7SL3 - chains A and C of the 6 polymer chains in the assembly; structure by electron microscopy, 3.40 A resolution.

== Chain A ==
Molecule: Insulin receptor
From: Mus musculus
Notes: EC 2.7.10.1
UniProt: P15208 (INSR_MOUSE); residues -26 to 1345 here correspond to UniProt positions 1-1372 (UniProt number = residue number + 27)
Amino-acid sequence (1372 residues; row label = number of the first residue in the row; numbers below 1 keep their minus sign (Met-26 is residue -26)):
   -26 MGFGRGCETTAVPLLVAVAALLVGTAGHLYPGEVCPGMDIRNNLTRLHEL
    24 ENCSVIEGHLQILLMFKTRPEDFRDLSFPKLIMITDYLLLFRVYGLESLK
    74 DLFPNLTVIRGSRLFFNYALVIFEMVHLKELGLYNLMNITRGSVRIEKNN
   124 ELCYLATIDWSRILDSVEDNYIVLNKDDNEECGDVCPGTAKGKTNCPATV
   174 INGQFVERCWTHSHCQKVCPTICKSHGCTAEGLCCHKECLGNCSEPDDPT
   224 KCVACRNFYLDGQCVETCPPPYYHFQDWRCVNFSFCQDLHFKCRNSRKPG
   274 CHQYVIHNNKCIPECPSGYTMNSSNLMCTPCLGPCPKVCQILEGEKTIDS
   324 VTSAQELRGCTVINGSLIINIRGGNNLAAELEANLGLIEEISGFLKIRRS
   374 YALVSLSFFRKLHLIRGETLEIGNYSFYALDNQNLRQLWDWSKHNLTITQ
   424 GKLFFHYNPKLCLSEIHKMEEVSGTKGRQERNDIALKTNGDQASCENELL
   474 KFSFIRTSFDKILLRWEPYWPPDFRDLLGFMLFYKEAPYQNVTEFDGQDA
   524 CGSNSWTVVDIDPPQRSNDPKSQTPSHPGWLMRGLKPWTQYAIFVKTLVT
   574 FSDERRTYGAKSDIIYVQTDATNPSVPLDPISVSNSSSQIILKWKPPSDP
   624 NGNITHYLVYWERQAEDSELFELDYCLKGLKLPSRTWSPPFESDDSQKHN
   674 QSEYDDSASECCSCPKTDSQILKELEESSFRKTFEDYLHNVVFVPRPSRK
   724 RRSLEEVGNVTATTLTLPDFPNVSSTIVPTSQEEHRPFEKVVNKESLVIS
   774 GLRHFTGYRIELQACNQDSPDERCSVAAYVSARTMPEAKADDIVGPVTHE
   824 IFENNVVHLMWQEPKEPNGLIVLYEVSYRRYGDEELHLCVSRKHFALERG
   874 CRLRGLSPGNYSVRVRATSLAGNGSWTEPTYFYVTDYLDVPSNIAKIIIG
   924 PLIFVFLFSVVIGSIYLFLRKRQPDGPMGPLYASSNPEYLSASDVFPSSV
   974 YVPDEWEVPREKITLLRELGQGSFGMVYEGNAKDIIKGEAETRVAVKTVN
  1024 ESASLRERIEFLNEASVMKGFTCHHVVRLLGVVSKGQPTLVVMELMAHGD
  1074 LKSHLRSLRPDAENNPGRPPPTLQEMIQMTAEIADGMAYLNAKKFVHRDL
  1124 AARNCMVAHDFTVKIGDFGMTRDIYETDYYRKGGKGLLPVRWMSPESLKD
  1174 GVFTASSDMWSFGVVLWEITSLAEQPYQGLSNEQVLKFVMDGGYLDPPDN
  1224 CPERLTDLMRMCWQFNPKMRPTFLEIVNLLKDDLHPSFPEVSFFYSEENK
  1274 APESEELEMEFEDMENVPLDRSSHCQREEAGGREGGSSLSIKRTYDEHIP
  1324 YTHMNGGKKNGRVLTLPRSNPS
Disordered / not traced: -26 to 0, 163-167, 271-273, 519-527, 540-548, 659-685, 721-757, 911-1345
Swiss-Prot annotation at these positions:
  - region: Glu708 to Phe716 (Insulin-binding), Asn959 to Tyr962 (Important for interaction with IRS1, SHC1 and STAT5B), Tyr1324 to Met1327 (PIK3R1 binding)
  - active site: Asp1122 (Proton donor/acceptor)
  - binding site (ATP): Ser996, Lys1020, Glu1067 to Asp1073, Arg1126, Asn1127, Asp1140
  - site: Phe39 (Insulin-binding)
  - modified residue: Ser373 (Phosphoserine), Tyr374 (Phosphotyrosine), Ser380 (Phosphoserine), Tyr962 (Phosphotyrosine), Cys1046 (S-nitrosocysteine), Tyr1148 (Phosphotyrosine), Tyr1152 (Phosphotyrosine), Tyr1153 (Phosphotyrosine), Tyr1318 (Phosphotyrosine), Tyr1324 (Phosphotyrosine)
  - glycosylation (N-linked (GlcNAc...) asparagine): Asn16, Asn25, Asn78, Asn111, Asn215, Asn255, Asn295, Asn337, Asn397, Asn418, Asn514, Asn608, Asn626, Asn673, Asn732, Asn745, Asn883, Asn896
  - cross-link: Lys1042 (Glycyl lysine isopeptide (Lys-Gly) (interchain with G-Cter in ubiquitin))
Disulfides: Cys8-Cys26, Cys126-Cys155, Cys159-Cys182, Cys169-Cys188, Cys192-Cys201, Cys196-Cys207, Cys208-Cys216, Cys212-Cys225, Cys228-Cys237, Cys241-Cys253, Cys259-Cys284, Cys266-Cys274, Cys288-Cys301, Cys312-Cys333, Cys435-Cys468, Cys649-Cys862, Cys788-Cys797

== Chain C ==
Molecule: Insulin B chain
From: Homo sapiens
UniProt: P01308 (INS_HUMAN); residues 1-30 here correspond to UniProt positions 25-54 (UniProt number = residue number + 24)
Amino-acid sequence (30 residues; numbered 1 to 30; the number before each row is that of its first residue):
     1 FVNQHLCGSHLVEALYLVCGERGFFYTPKT
Disordered / not traced: 1, 29-30

== Chain A / chain C interface ==
Residue-residue contacts - 14 pairs, chain A then chain C:
  Asp12(A) with Tyr26(C)
  Arg14(A) with Phe25(C), hydrogen bond (side chain-backbone); Tyr26(C)
  Asn15(A) with Gly23(C); Phe24(C), hydrogen bond (side chain-backbone)
  Leu37(A) with Phe24(C), hydrophobic
  Phe39(A) with Val12(C), hydrophobic; Tyr16(C); Phe24(C), hydrophobic
  Lys40(A) with Tyr16(C)
  Arg65(A) with Ser9(C); Val12(C); Glu13(C), salt bridge
  Glu97(A) with Ser9(C)
Other interface residues (no listed pair), chain A (9 interface residues in all): Phe64

== Summary ==
9 residues of chain A and 8 residues of chain C are in contact, with 2 hydrogen bonds and 1 salt bridge. Among
the polar pairs are Arg65(A)-Glu13(C), Arg14(A)-Phe25(C) and Asn15(A)-Phe24(C). UniProt lists active-site
residue Asp1122(A) and 12 ATP-binding residues on chain A.
Here chain A is Insulin receptor (Mus musculus) and chain C is Insulin B chain (Homo sapiens). Entry 7SL3
(Full-length insulin receptor bound with site 2 binding deficient mutant insulin (A-L13R) -- symmetric
conformation) was determined by electron microscopy, deposited together with 7SL1, 7SL2, 7SL4, 7SL6, 7SL7,
7STH and 3 further entries.
